4UN8 - chains D and F of the 3 polymer chains in the assembly; structure by X-ray diffraction, 2.60 A resolution.

== Chain D ==
Name: Homing endonuclease I-dmoi
Source organism: Desulfurococcus mobilis
Notes: EC 3.1.-.-
UniProtKB: P21505 (DMO1_DESMO); residues 2-188 here = UniProt positions 2-188
Sequence (199 residues; numbered 1 to 199; the number before each row is that of its first residue):
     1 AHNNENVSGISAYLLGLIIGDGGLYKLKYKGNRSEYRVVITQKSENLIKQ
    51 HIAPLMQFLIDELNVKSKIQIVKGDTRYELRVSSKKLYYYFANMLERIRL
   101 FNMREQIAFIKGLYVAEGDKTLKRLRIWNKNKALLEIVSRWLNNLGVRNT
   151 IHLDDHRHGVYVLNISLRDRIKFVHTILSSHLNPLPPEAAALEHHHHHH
Disordered / not traced: 1-4, 196-199
Differences from the reference sequence: expression tag (1, 189-199)
Ion coordination: Mn2+ site 1: Gly-20, Glu-117 (shared with 1 residue of chain E; DC15(F) of chain F); Mn2+ site 2: Asp-21, Ala-116 (shared with 1 residue of chain E; DC16(F) of chain F)
Curated features (UniProtKB/Swiss-Prot):
  - active site: Asp-21, Glu-117

== Chain F ==
Molecule: 25-nt DNA strand
Sequence (25 nucleotides; each row starts with the number of its first residue):
     1 CGCGCCGGAACTTACCCGGCAAGGC
Ion coordination: Mn2+ site 1: DC15 (shared with Gly-20(D), Glu-117(D) of chain D; 1 residue of chain E); Mn2+ site 2: DC16 (shared with Asp-21(D), Ala-116(D) of chain D; 1 residue of chain E)

== How chain D and chain F interact ==
Contacting residue pairs (55):
  Asp-21(D) / DC16(F)  phosphate contact
  Tyr-29(D) / DC6(F)  base contact
  Asn-32(D) / DC3(F)  phosphate contact
  Arg-33(D) / DC3(F)  base contact
  Arg-33(D) / DG4(F)  base contact
  Ser-34(D) / DC3(F)  sugar contact
  Ser-34(D) / DG4(F)  hydrogen bond to the phosphate
  Ser-34(D) / DC5(F)  hydrogen bond to the base
  Glu-35(D) / DC6(F)  hydrogen bond to the base
  Glu-35(D) / DG7(F)  base contact
  Tyr-36(D) / DG4(F)  hydrogen bond to the phosphate
  Tyr-36(D) / DC5(F)  phosphate contact
  Arg-37(D) / DG7(F)  hydrogen bond to the base
  Arg-37(D) / DG8(F)  hydrogen bond to the base
  Ser-67(D) / DC5(F)  sugar contact
  Ser-67(D) / DC6(F)  phosphate contact
  Lys-68(D) / DC6(F)  hydrogen bond to the phosphate
  Lys-68(D) / DG7(F)  salt bridge to the phosphate
  Gln-70(D) / DC6(F)  sugar contact
  Gln-70(D) / DG7(F)  base contact
  Asp-75(D) / DC11(F)  hydrogen bond to the base
  Arg-77(D) / DA10(F)  base contact
  Glu-79(D) / DA9(F)  hydrogen bond to the base
  Arg-81(D) / DG7(F)  hydrogen bond to the base
  Arg-81(D) / DG8(F)  hydrogen bond to the base
  Arg-81(D) / DA9(F)  base contact
  Ser-83(D) / DC5(F)  sugar contact
  Ser-83(D) / DC6(F)  phosphate contact
  Ser-84(D) / DC5(F)  phosphate contact
  Lys-85(D) / DG4(F)  salt bridge to the phosphate
  Lys-85(D) / DC5(F)  hydrogen bond to the phosphate
  Ala-116(D) / DC16(F)  phosphate contact
  Glu-117(D) / DC15(F)  phosphate contact
  Glu-117(D) / DC16(F)  phosphate contact
  Gly-118(D) / DC16(F)  sugar contact
  Gly-118(D) / DC17(F)  phosphate contact
  Asp-119(D) / DC17(F)  phosphate contact
  Lys-120(D) / DC16(F)  sugar contact
  Lys-120(D) / DC17(F)  hydrogen bond to the phosphate
  Thr-121(D) / DG18(F)  phosphate contact
  Arg-124(D) / DG18(F)  base contact
  Arg-124(D) / DG19(F)  hydrogen bond to the base
  Arg-126(D) / DC17(F)  base contact
  Arg-126(D) / DG18(F)  hydrogen bond to the base
  Trp-128(D) / DC15(F)  sugar contact
  Trp-128(D) / DC16(F)  base contact
  Trp-128(D) / DC17(F)  base contact
  Asn-129(D) / DC15(F)  hydrogen bond to the phosphate
  Lys-130(D) / DA14(F)  salt bridge to the phosphate
  Lys-130(D) / DC15(F)  hydrogen bond to the phosphate
  Asp-155(D) / DC15(F)  hydrogen bond to the base
  Arg-157(D) / DC15(F)  base contact
  His-158(D) / DA14(F)  phosphate contact
  His-158(D) / DC15(F)  base contact
  Val-160(D) / DC15(F)  base contact
Other interface residues (no listed pair), chain D (37 interface residues in all): Gly-20, Lys-66, Val-72, Asp-154
Other interface residues (no listed pair), chain F (18 interface residues in all): DG2, DT13, DC20

== Summary ==
The interface between chain D and chain F involves 37 residues on one side and 18 on the other; the contacts
include 18 hydrogen bonds and 3 salt bridges. Among the polar pairs are Ser-34(D)/DC5(F), Glu-35(D)/DC6(F) and
Arg-37(D)/DG7(F).
Chain D is Homing endonuclease I-dmoi (Desulfurococcus mobilis) and chain F is a 25-nt DNA strand; the
structure, The crystal structure of I-dmoi in complex with its target DNA at 1H incubation in 5MM ..., was
determined by X-ray diffraction together with 4D6N, 4D6O, 4UN7, 4UN9, 4UNA, 4UNB, 4UNC and 4UT0 from the same
study.
